7UFH - chains A and H of the 4 polymer chains in the assembly; structure by X-ray diffraction, 3.00 A resolution.

Chain A:
Molecule: Integrin alpha-IIb heavy chain
Source organism: Homo sapiens
UniProt: P08514 (ITA2B_HUMAN); residues 1-457 here correspond to UniProt positions 32-488 (UniProt number = residue number + 31)
Chain sequence (457 residues; each row starts with the number of its first residue):
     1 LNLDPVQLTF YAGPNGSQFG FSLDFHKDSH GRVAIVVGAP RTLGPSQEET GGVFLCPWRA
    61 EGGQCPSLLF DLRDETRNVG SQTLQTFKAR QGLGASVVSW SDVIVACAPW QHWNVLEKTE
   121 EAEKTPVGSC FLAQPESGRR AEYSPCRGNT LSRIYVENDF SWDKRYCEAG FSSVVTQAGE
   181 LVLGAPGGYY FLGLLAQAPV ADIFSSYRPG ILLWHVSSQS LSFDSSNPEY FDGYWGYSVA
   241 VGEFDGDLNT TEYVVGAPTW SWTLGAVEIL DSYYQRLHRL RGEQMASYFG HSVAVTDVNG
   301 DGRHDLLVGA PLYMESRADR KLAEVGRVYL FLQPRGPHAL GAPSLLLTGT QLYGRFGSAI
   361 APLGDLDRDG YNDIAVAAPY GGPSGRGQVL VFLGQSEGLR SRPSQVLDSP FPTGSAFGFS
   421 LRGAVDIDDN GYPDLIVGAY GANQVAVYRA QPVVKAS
Disordered / not traced: 455-457
Cystine bridges: C56-C65, C107-C130, C146-C167
Ion coordination: Ca2+ site 1: E243, D245, D247, T250, E252; Ca2+ site 2: D297, N299, D301, R303, D305; Ca2+ site 3: D365, D367, D369, Y371, D373; Ca2+ site 4: D426, D428, N430, Y432, D434
Residues lining bound ligands: Fradafiban (MWX): F160, Y189, Y190, L192, D224, S225, S226, F231
Swiss-Prot annotation at these positions:
  - binding site (Ca(2+)): E243, D245, D247, T250, E252, D297, N299, D301, R303, D305, D365, D367, D369, Y371, D373, D426, D428, N430, Y432, D434
  - glycosylation (N-linked (GlcNAc...) asparagine): N15, N249

Chain H:
Molecule: 10E5 Fab heavy chain
Source organism: Mus musculus
Notes: antibody fragment or engineered binder
Chain sequence (221 residues; row label = number of the first residue in the row):
     1 EVQLQQSGAE LVKPGASVKL SCTASGFNIK DTYVHWVKQR PEQGLEWIGR IDPANGYTKY
    61 DPKFQGKATI TADTSSNTAY LQLSSLTSED TAVYYCVRPL YDYYAMDYWG QGTSVTVSSA
   121 KTTAPSVYPL APVCGDTTGS SVTLGCLVKG YFPEPVTLTW NSGSLSSGVH TFPAVLQSDL
   181 YTLSSSVTVT SSTWPSQSIT CNVAHPASST KVDKKIEPRG P
Disordered / not traced: 135-137, 220-221
Cystine bridges: C22-C96, C146-C201

How chain A and chain H interact:
Pairs across the interface (21; chain A residue first):
  R77(A) with D102(H), salt bridge
  V79(A) with Y104(H), hydrophobic
  G80(A) with Y104(H)
  Q82(A) with Y104(H), hydrogen bond
  L84(A) with Y104(H)
  E117(A) with K59(H), salt bridge
  N149(A) with Y33(H), hydrogen bond; Y104(H)
  I154(A) with Y57(H)
  N158(A) with Y57(H), hydrogen bond
  S205(A) with Y101(H)
  S206(A) with Y101(H)
  I211(A) with D102(H)
  L213(A) with D102(H); Y103(H), hydrogen bond (backbone-backbone)
  W214(A) with Y101(H); Y103(H)
  H215(A) with D31(H); T32(H); Y101(H), hydrogen bond (backbone-backbone); Y103(H)
Also at the interface, not in a pair above, chain A (16 interface residues in all): E157
Also at the interface, not in a pair above, chain H (11 interface residues in all): P99, L100

Summary:
16 residues of chain A and 11 residues of chain H are in contact, with 5 hydrogen bonds and 2 salt bridges.
Polar pairs include R77(A)-D102(H), E117(A)-K59(H) and Q82(A)-Y104(H). Bound to chain A: Fradafiban. From
UniProt: 20 Ca2+-binding residues on chain A.
Here chain A is Integrin alpha-IIb heavy chain (Homo sapiens) and chain H is 10E5 Fab heavy chain (Mus
musculus). Entry 7UFH (Integrin alpha IIB beta3 complex with fradafiban (Mn/Ca)) was determined by X-ray
diffraction, deposited together with 7L8P, 7TCT, 7TD8, 7THO, 7TMZ, 7TPD and 15 further entries.
